Entry 1AZP (X-ray diffraction, 1.60 A resolution); this record covers chains B and A of the 3 polymer chains in the assembly.

== Chain B ==
Molecule: 8-nt DNA strand
Sequence (8 nucleotides; row label = number of the first residue in the row):
   101 GCGATCGC

== Chain A ==
Protein: Protein (hyperthermophile chromosomal protein SAC7D)
Organism: Sulfolobus acidocaldarius
UniProt: P13123 (DN71_SULAC); residues 2-66 here correspond to UniProt positions 1-65 (UniProt number = residue number - 1)
Amino-acid sequence (66 residues; numbered 1 to 66; the number before each row is that of its first residue):
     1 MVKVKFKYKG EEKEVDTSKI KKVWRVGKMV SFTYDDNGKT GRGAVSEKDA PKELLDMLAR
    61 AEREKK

== Interface between chain B and chain A ==
Contacting residue pairs - 14 pairs, chain B then chain A:
  DC102(B) - Val26(A)  base contact
  DG103(B) - Trp24(A)  hydrogen bond to the base
  DG103(B) - Arg25(A)  sugar contact
  DG103(B) - Val26(A)  base contact
  DG103(B) - Met29(A)  base contact
  DG103(B) - Ser31(A)  hydrogen bond to the base
  DA104(B) - Lys22(A)  phosphate contact
  DA104(B) - Trp24(A)  hydrogen bond to the sugar
  DT105(B) - Lys22(A)  salt bridge to the phosphate
  DT105(B) - Thr33(A)  sugar contact
  DT105(B) - Arg42(A)  hydrogen bond to the base
  DC106(B) - Thr40(A)  phosphate contact
  DC106(B) - Arg42(A)  hydrogen bond to the base
  DG107(B) - Lys39(A)  salt bridge to the phosphate

== Summary ==
6 residues of chain B face 10 of chain A across their interface, with 5 hydrogen bonds and 2 salt bridges.
Polar contacts include DG103(B)-Trp24(A), DG103(B)-Ser31(A) and DT105(B)-Arg42(A).
Chain B is an 8-nt DNA strand and chain A is Protein (hyperthermophile chromosomal protein SAC7D) (Sulfolobus
acidocaldarius); the structure, Hyperthermophile chromosomal protein SAC7D bound with kinked DNA duplex, was
determined by X-ray diffraction together with 1AZQ from the same study.
